PDB entry 8RVN | electron microscopy, 3.50 A resolution | chains F and H of the 5 polymer chains in the assembly

# Chain F
Name: Fusion glycoprotein F0
From: Henipavirus nipahense
UniProtKB: Q9IH63 (FUS_NIPAV); residues 26-482 here = UniProt positions 26-482
Sequence (499 residues; row label = number of the first residue in the row):
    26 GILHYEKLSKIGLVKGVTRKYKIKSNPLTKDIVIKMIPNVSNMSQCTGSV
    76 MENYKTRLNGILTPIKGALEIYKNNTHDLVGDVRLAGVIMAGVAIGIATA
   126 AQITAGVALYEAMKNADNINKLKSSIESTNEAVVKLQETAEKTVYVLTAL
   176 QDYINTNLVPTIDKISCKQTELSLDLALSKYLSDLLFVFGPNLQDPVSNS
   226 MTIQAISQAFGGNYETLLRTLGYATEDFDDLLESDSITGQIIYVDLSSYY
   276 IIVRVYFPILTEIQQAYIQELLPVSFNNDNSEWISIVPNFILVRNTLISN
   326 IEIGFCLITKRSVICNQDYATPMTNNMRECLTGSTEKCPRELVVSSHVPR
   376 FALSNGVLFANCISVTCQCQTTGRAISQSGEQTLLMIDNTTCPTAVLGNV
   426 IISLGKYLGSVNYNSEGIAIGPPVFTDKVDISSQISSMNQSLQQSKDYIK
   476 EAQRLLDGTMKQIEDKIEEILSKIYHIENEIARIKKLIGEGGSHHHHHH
Unresolved in the structure: 26, 104-111, 164-166, 429, 478-524
Disulfides: Cys71-Cys192, Cys331-Cys340, Cys355-Cys363, Cys387-Cys392, Cys394-Cys417
Covalent attachments: N-acetylglucosamine (NAG) linked to Asn67, Asn99, Asn414, Asn464
Curated features (UniProtKB/Swiss-Prot):
  - region: Leu110 to Leu134 (Fusion peptide)
  - site: Arg109, Leu110 (Cleavage)
  - glycosylation (N-linked (GlcNAc...) asparagine): Asn64, Asn67, Asn99, Asn414, Asn464
  - natural variant: Thr250 (T250I: In strain: Isolate NiV/MY/99/VRI-0626), Met348 (M348T: In strain: Isolate Malaysian flying-fox)

# Chain H
Name: Fab92 heavy chain
From: Oryctolagus cuniculus
Sequence (220 residues; each row starts with the number of its first residue; a row labelled like 100A-100E holds insertion residues (100A, then the next letters in order)):
     2 QSLEESGGRLVTPGTPLTLTCTASGFSLSSYYMMWVRQAPGKGLEWIGII
    52 NTGGNAYYASWTKGRFTISKTSTTVDLKITS
   82A P
    83 TTEDTATYFCARAVPSGA
100A-100E GYSAG
   101 GLWGPGTLVTVSSGQPKAPSVFPLAPCCGDTPSSTVTLGCLVKGYLPEPV
   151 TVTWNSGTLTNGVRTFPSVRQSSGLYSLSSVVSVTSSSQPVTCNVAHPAT
   201 NTKVDKTVAPSTCNK
Unresolved in the structure: 113-215
Disulfides: Cys22-Cys92

# Interface between chain F and chain H
Pairs across the interface (12; chain F residue first):
  Ser69(F) with Pro97(H); Ser98(H); Gly99(H)
  Gln70(F) with Tyr33(H); Pro97(H); Gly99(H); Gly100A(H); Tyr100B(H)
  Cys71(F) with Tyr100B(H)
  Ile187(F) with Tyr100B(H), hydrogen bond (backbone-side chain)
  Asp188(F) with Tyr58(H)
  Cys192(F) with Tyr100B(H), hydrophobic
Other interface residues (no listed pair), chain H (8 interface residues in all): Ala100

# In short
The interface between chain F and chain H involves 6 residues on one side and 8 on the other, with 1 hydrogen
bond. The hydrogen-bonded pair is Ile187(F)-Tyr100B(H). N-acetylglucosamine is covalently linked to Asn67(F),
Asn99(F), Asn414(F) and Asn464(F).
Here chain F is Fusion glycoprotein F0 (Henipavirus nipahense) and chain H is Fab92 heavy chain (Oryctolagus
cuniculus). Entry 8RVN (Nipah virus (NiV) fusion protein in complex with neutralizing Fab92) was determined by
electron microscopy.
